8TMM - chains B and C of the 9 polymer chains in the assembly; structure by electron microscopy, 3.40 A resolution.

== Chain B (and C) ==
Name: Cobalt/magnesium transport protein CorA
Organism: Thermotoga maritima
Notes: chain C of this document is another copy of the same molecule, construct and numbering; everything in this record applies to it too
UniProtKB: Q9WZ31 (CORA_THEMA); residues 1-351 here = UniProt positions 1-351
Amino-acid sequence (373 residues; numbered -21 to 351; the number before each row is that of its first residue; numbers below 1 keep their minus sign (Met-21 is residue -21)):
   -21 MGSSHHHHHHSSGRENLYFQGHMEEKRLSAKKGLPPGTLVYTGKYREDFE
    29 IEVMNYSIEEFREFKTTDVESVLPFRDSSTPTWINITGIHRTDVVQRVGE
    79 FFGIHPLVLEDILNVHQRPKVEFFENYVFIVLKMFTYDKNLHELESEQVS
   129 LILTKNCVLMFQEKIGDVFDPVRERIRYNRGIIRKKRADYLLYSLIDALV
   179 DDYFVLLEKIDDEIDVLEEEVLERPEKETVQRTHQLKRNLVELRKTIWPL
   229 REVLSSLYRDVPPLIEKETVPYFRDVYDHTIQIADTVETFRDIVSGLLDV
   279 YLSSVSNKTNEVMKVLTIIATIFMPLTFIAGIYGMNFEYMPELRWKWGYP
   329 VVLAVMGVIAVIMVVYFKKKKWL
Unresolved in the structure: -21 to 0 (chain C: -21 to 16)
Differences from the reference sequence: initiating methionine (-21); expression tag (-20 to 0)
Ion coordination: Mg2+ near Gly312 (its only coordinating residue here)
Swiss-Prot annotation at these positions:
  - motif: Gly312 to Asn314 (Probable selectivity filter)
  - site: Asn288 (Essential for ion permeation), Leu294 (Important for closing the ion permeation pathway in the closed state), Thr295 (Threonine that confers selectivity for Co(2+) transport)
  - mutagenesis: Asp89 (D89F/K: Decreases ion transport), Asp253 (D253K: Increases protein stability. Decreases ion transport), Leu280 (L280A: Decreases ion transport), Asn288 (N288L: Abolishes Co(2+) uptake), Met291 (M291A: No effect on ion transport), Leu294 (L294A/V: Increases ion transport by suppression of an obstruction in the transmembrane ion permeation pathway), Thr295 (T295L: Strongly reduces Co(2+) uptake. Abolishes Co(2+) uptake; when associated with L-299; T295M: Strongly reduces Co(2+) uptake ...), Thr299 (T299L: Reduces Co(2+) uptake. Abolishes Co(2+) uptake; when associated with L-295; T299M: No effect on Co(2+) uptake; T299S: Abolishes Co(2+) uptake), Pro303 (P303A/G/I: Increases ion transport by suppression of a kink in the transmembrane ion permeation pathway), Thr305 (T305L: Abolishes Co(2+) uptake), Ile310 (I310A: Increases ion transport), Tyr311 (Y311A: Abolishes pentamerization. Abolishes ion transport; Y311F: No effect on pentamerization. No effect on ion transport), 7 further mutagenesis entries in UniProt

== Chain B / chain C interface ==
Residue-residue contacts - 50 pairs, chain B then chain C:
  Asp193(B) - Val219(C)
  Glu197(B) - Arg216(C)  salt bridge
  Leu200(B) - His212(C)
  Ser281(B) - Leu280(C)
  Ser281(B) - Val283(C)
  Ser284(B) - Val283(C)
  Ser284(B) - Ser284(C)
  Asn285(B) - Tyr279(C)
  Asn288(B) - Val283(C)
  Asn288(B) - Thr287(C)  hydrogen bond
  Met291(B) - Val290(C)  hydrophobic
  Met291(B) - Met291(C)  hydrophobic
  Met291(B) - Leu294(C)  hydrophobic
  Lys292(B) - Lys205(C)
  Lys292(B) - Lys286(C)
  Leu294(B) - Leu294(C)  hydrophobic
  Thr295(B) - Val290(C)
  Thr295(B) - Val293(C)
  Thr295(B) - Leu294(C)
  Ala298(B) - Leu294(C)  hydrophobic
  Ala298(B) - Ile297(C)
  Thr299(B) - Val293(C)
  Thr299(B) - Ile297(C)
  Met302(B) - Met302(C)  hydrophobic
  Pro303(B) - Phe301(C)  hydrophobic
  Phe306(B) - Phe301(C)  hydrophobic
  Phe306(B) - Leu304(C)  hydrophobic
  Phe306(B) - Thr305(C)
  Phe306(B) - Ala308(C)
  Phe306(B) - Met334(C)  hydrophobic
  Gly309(B) - Ala308(C)
  Ile310(B) - Ala308(C)
  Ile310(B) - Leu331(C)  hydrophobic
  Ile310(B) - Met334(C)  hydrophobic
  Met313(B) - Ala308(C)
  Met313(B) - Tyr311(C)
  Met313(B) - Gly312(C)
  Met313(B) - Tyr327(C)
  Asn314(B) - Gly312(C)  hydrogen bond (side chain-backbone)
  Asn314(B) - Met313(C)  hydrogen bond (side chain-backbone)
  Asn314(B) - Met318(C)
  Asn314(B) - Glu320(C)
  Asn314(B) - Tyr327(C)  hydrogen bond (backbone-side chain)
  Phe315(B) - Glu320(C)
  Phe315(B) - Tyr327(C)
  Glu316(B) - Leu321(C)
  Tyr317(B) - Trp325(C)
  Lys349(B) - Glu204(C)
  Trp350(B) - Lys286(C)
  Trp350(B) - Val293(C)  hydrophobic
Also at the interface, not in a pair above, chain B (31 interface residues in all): Asp189, Val278, Thr305, Gly312, Tyr344, Phe345
Also at the interface, not in a pair above, chain C (35 interface residues in all): Lys223, Leu276, Ala298, Asn314

== Summary ==
31 residues of chain B face 35 of chain C across their interface, with 4 hydrogen bonds and 1 salt bridge.
Polar pairs include Glu197(B)-Arg216(C), Asn288(B)-Thr287(C) and Asn314(B)-Gly312(C). From UniProt: 19
mutagenesis sites on chain B.
Both chains are Cobalt/magnesium transport protein CorA (Thermotoga maritima). Entry 8TMM (Cryo-EM structure
of magnesium depleted CorA in complex with conformation-specific synthetic antibody C18, State MGD-2A) was
determined by electron microscopy.
